6FB3 - chain A; structure by X-ray diffraction, 2.38 A resolution.

== Chain A ==
Protein: Teneurin-2
From: Gallus gallus
Reference sequence: Q9DER5 (TEN2_CHICK), isoform Q9DER5-3; residues 955-2802 here correspond to UniProt positions 947-2794 (UniProt number = residue number - 8)
Chain sequence (1859 residues; each row starts with the number of its first residue):
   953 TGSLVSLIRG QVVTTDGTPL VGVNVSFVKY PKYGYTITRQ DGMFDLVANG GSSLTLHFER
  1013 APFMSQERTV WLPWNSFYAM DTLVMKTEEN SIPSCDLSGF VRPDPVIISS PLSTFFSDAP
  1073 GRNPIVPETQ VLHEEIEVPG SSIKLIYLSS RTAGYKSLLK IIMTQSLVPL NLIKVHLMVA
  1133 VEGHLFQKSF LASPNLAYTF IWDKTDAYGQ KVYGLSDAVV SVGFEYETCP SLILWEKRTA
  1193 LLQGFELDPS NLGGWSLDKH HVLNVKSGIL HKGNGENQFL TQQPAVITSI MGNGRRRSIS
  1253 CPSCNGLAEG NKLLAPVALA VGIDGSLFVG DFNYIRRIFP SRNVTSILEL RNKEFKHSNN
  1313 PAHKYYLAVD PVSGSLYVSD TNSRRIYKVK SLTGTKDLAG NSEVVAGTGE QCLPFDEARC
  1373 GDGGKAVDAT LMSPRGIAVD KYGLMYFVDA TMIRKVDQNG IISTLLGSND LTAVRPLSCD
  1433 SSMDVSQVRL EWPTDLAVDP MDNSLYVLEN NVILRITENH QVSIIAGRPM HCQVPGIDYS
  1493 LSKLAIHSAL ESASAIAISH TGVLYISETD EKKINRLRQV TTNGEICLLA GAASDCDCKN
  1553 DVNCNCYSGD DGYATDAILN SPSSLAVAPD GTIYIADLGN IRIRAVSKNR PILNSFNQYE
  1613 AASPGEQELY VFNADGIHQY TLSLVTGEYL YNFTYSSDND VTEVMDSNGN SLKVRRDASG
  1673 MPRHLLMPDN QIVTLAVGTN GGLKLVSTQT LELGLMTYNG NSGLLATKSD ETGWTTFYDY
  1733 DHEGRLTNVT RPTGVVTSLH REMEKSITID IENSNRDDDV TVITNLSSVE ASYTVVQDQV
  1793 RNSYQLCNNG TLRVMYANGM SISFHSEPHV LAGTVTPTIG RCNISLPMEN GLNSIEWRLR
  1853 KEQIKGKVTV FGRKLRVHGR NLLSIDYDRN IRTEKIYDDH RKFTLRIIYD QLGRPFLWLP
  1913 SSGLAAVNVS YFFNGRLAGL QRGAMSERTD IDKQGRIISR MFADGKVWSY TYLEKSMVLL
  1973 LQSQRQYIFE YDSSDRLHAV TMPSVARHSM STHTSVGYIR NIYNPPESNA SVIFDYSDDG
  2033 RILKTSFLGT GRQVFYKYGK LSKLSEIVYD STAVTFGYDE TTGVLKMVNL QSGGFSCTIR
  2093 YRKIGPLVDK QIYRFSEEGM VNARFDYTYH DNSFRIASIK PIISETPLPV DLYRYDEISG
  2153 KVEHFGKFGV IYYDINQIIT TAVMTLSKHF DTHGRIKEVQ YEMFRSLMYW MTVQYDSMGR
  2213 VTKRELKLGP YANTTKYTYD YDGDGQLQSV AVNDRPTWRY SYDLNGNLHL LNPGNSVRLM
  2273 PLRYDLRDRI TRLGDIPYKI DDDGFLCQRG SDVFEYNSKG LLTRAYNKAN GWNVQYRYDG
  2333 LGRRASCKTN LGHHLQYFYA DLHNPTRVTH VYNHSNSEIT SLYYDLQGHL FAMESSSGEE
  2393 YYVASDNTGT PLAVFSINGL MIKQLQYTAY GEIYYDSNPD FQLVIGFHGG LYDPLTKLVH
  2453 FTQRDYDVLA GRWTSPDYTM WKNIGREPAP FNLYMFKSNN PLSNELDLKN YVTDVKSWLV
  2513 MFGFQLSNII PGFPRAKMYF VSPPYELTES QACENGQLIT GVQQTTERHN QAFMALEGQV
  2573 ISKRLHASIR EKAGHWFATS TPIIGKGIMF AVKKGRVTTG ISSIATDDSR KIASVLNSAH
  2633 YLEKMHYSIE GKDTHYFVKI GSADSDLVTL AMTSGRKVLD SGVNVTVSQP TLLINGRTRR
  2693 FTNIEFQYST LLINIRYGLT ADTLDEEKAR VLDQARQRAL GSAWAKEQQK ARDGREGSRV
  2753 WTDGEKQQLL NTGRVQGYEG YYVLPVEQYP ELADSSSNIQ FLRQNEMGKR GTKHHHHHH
Not modelled in the structure: 953-955, 1038-1044, 2799-2811
Sequence notes: expression tag (953-954, 2803-2811)
Cystine bridges: C1047-C1181, C1253-C1256, C1364-C1372, C1431-C1484, C1548-C1556, C1550-C1558
Covalently attached groups: N-acetylglucosamine (NAG) linked to N976, N1295, N1644, N1740, N1801, N1835, N1920, N2021, N2225, N2676; glycan linked to N2365
From the paper describing this entry:
  - mutagenesis - P1680L: unchanged binding to Latrophilin
  - self-association interface (contacts with another copy of this molecule): R1303 to H1309

== In short ==
Covalently linked N-acetylglucosamine: at N976, N1295, N1644, N1740, N1801 and N1835 and 4 more. The paper
reports that P1680L leaves binding to Latrophilin unchanged; a self-association interface involving R1303.
Chain A is Teneurin-2 (Gallus gallus); the structure, Teneurin 2 Partial Extracellular Domain, was determined
by X-ray diffraction together with 6FAY from the same study.
